Entry 5XH7 (X-ray diffraction, 2.00 A resolution); this record covers chains A and D of the 4 polymer chains in the assembly.

== Chain A ==
Protein: CRISPR-associated endonuclease Cpf1
From: Acidaminococcus sp. (strain BV3L6)
Notes: EC 3.1.-.-
UniProtKB: U2UMQ6 (CPF1_ACISB); numbering as in UniProt (aligned over 1-1307)
Sequence (1310 residues; row label = number of the first residue in the row; numbers below 1 keep their minus sign (Gly-2 is residue -2)):
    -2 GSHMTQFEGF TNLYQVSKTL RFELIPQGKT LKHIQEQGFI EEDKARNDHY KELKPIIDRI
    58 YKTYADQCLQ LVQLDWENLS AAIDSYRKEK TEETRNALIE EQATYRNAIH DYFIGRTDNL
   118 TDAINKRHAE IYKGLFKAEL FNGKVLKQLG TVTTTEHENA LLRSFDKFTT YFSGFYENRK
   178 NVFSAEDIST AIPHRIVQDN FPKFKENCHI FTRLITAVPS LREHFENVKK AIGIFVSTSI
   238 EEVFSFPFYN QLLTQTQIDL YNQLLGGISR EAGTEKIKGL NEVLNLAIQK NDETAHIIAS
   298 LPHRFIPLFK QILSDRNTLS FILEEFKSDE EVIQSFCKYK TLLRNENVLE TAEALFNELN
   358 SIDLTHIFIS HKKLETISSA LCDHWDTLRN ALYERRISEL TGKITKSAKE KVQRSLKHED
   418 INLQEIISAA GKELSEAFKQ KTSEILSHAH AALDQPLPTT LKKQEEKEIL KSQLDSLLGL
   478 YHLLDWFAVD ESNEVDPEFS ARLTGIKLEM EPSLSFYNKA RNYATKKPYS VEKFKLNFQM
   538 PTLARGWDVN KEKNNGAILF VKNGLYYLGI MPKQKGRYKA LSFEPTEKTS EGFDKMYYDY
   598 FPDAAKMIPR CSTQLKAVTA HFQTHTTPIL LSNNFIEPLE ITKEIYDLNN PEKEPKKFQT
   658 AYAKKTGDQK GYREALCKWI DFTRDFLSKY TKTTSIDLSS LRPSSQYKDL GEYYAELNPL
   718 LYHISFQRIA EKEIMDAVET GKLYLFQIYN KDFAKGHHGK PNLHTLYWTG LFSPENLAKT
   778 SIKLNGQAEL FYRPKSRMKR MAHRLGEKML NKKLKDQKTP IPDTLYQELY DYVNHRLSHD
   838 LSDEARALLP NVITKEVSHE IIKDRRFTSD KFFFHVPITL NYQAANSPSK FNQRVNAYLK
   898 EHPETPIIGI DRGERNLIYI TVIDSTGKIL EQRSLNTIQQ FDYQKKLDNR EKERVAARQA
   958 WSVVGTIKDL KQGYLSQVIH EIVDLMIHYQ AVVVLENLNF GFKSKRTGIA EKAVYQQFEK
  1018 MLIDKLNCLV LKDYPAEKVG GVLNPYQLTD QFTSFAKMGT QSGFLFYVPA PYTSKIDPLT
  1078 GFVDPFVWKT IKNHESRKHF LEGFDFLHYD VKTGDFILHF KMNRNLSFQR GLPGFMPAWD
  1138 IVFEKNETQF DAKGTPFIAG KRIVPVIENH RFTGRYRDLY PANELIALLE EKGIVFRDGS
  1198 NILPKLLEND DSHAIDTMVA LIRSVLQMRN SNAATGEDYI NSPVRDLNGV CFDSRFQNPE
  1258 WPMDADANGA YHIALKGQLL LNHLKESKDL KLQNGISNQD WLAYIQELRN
Unresolved in the structure: -2 to 0, 796-797, 998-1009, 1163-1172
Construct notes: expression tag (-2 to 0); engineered mutation Arg542 (Ser in U2UMQ6), Arg607 (Lys in U2UMQ6)
Bound ions: Na+: Lys757 (shared with 1 residue of chain B)
Reported in the primary citation:
  - mutagenesis - S542R/K607R: increased catalytic activity on TYCV
  - binding site for Non-target DNA strand (chain D): Lys548, Arg607
  - binding site for Target DNA strand: Arg542, Lys548, Asn552, Arg607
  - specificity-determining residues: Arg542
  - contacts within the chain: Thr539-Asn552 (hydrogen bond)
  - mutagenesis - S542R/K548V/N552R: increased catalytic activity on TATV

== Chain D ==
Molecule: Non-target DNA strand
Sequence (10 nucleotides; each row starts with the number of its first residue; numbers below 1 keep their minus sign (DC-10 is residue -10)):
   -10 CAGTCCTCCA

== Chain A / chain D interface ==
Contacting residue pairs (23; chain A residue first):
  Lys134(A) - DC-3(D)  phosphate contact
  Lys134(A) - DC-2(D)  salt bridge to the phosphate
  Ala135(A) - DC-3(D)  hydrogen bond to the phosphate
  Lys164(A) - DC-5(D)  sugar contact
  Lys164(A) - DT-4(D)  phosphate contact
  Phe165(A) - DT-4(D)  hydrogen bond to the phosphate
  Thr166(A) - DT-4(D)  hydrogen bond to the phosphate
  Thr167(A) - DT-4(D)  hydrogen bond to the phosphate
  Tyr173(A) - DC-3(D)  phosphate contact
  Pro538(A) - DC-5(D)  phosphate contact
  Thr539(A) - DT-4(D)  base contact
  Arg542(A) - DC-3(D)  base contact
  Arg542(A) - DC-2(D)  base contact
  Asn551(A) - DC-6(D)  sugar contact
  Arg574(A) - DC-6(D)  phosphate contact
  Tyr575(A) - DC-6(D)  hydrogen bond to the phosphate
  Tyr575(A) - DC-5(D)  hydrogen bond to the phosphate
  Lys603(A) - DA-1(D)  sugar contact
  Met604(A) - DA-1(D)  base contact
  Pro606(A) - DA-1(D)  phosphate contact
  Arg607(A) - DC-2(D)  hydrogen bond to the base
  Arg607(A) - DA-1(D)  sugar contact
  Gln611(A) - DA-1(D)  sugar contact
Interface residues without a listed pair, chain A (22 interface residues in all): Lys548, Lys550, Lys570, Gly573

== Overview ==
The interface between chain A and chain D involves 22 residues on one side and 6 on the other; the contacts
include 7 hydrogen bonds and 1 salt bridge. Polar contacts include Arg607(A)-DC-2(D), Ala135(A)-DC-3(D) and
Phe165(A)-DT-4(D). From the paper: a binding site for Target DNA strand at Arg542(A), Lys548(A) and Asn552(A)
among others; S542R/K607R of chain A increase catalytic activity on TYCV.
Chain A is CRISPR-associated endonuclease Cpf1 (Acidaminococcus sp. (strain BV3L6)) and chain D is Non-target
DNA strand; the structure, Crystal structure of the Acidaminococcus sp. BV3L6 Cpf1 RR variant in complex with
crRNA and target ..., was determined by X-ray diffraction, deposited together with 5XH6.
